Entry 3BEV (X-ray diffraction, 2.10 A resolution); this record covers chains A and C of the 3 polymer chains in the assembly.

Chain A:
Molecule: Major histocompatibility complex class I glycoprotein haplotype B21
Organism: Gallus gallus
Reference sequence: Q95601 (Q95601_CHICK); residues 1-270 here correspond to UniProt positions 22-291 (UniProt number = residue number + 21)
Amino-acid sequence (274 residues; numbered 1 to 274; the number before each row is that of its first residue):
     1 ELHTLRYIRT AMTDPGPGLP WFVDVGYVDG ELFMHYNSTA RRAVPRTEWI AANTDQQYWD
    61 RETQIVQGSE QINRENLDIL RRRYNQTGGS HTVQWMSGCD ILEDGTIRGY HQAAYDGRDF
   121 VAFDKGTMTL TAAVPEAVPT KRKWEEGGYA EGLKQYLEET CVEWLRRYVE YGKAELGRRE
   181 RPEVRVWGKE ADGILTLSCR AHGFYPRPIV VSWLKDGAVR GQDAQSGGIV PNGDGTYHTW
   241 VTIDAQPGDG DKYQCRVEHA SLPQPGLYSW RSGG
Cystine bridges: Cys99-Cys161, Cys199-Cys255
Sequence notes: expression tag (271-274)

Chain C:
Molecule: Hemoglobin subunit alpha-A
Reference sequence: P01994 (HBA_CHICK); residues 1-11 here correspond to UniProt positions 20-30 (UniProt number = residue number + 19)
Amino-acid sequence (11 residues; row label = number of the first residue in the row):
     1 GHAEEYGAET L

Interface between chain A and chain C:
Contacting residue pairs - 46 pairs, chain A then chain C:
  Tyr7(A) - Gly1(C)  hydrogen bond (side chain-backbone)
  Tyr7(A) - His2(C)
  Arg9(A) - Glu9(C)  salt bridge
  Asp24(A) - His2(C)  salt bridge
  Met34(A) - His2(C)
  Arg61(A) - His2(C)
  Arg61(A) - Glu4(C)  salt bridge
  Glu62(A) - Gly1(C)
  Glu62(A) - His2(C)  salt bridge
  Ile65(A) - His2(C)
  Ile65(A) - Ala3(C)
  Ile65(A) - Glu4(C)
  Ile65(A) - Tyr6(C)
  Val66(A) - His2(C)
  Gly68(A) - Tyr6(C)
  Ser69(A) - Tyr6(C)
  Ser69(A) - Glu9(C)  hydrogen bond
  Ile72(A) - Tyr6(C)  hydrophobic
  Ile72(A) - Glu9(C)
  Ile72(A) - Thr10(C)
  Asn73(A) - Glu9(C)  hydrogen bond
  Asn76(A) - Glu9(C)  hydrogen bond (side chain-backbone)
  Asn76(A) - Leu11(C)  hydrogen bond (side chain-backbone)
  Ile79(A) - Leu11(C)
  Leu80(A) - Leu11(C)  hydrophobic
  Arg83(A) - Leu11(C)  hydrogen bond (side chain-backbone)
  Val93(A) - Leu11(C)  hydrophobic
  Trp95(A) - Ala8(C)
  Trp95(A) - Glu9(C)
  Trp95(A) - Leu11(C)  hydrophobic
  His111(A) - Ala8(C)  hydrogen bond (side chain-backbone)
  Phe120(A) - Leu11(C)  hydrophobic
  Val121(A) - Leu11(C)  hydrophobic
  Thr140(A) - Leu11(C)  hydrogen bond (side chain-backbone)
  Lys143(A) - Thr10(C)
  Trp144(A) - Ala8(C)  hydrogen bond (side chain-backbone)
  Trp144(A) - Thr10(C)
  Tyr149(A) - Glu5(C)
  Tyr149(A) - Gly7(C)  hydrogen bond (side chain-backbone)
  Tyr149(A) - Ala8(C)
  Tyr149(A) - Thr10(C)
  Tyr156(A) - Gly1(C)  hydrogen bond (side chain-backbone)
  Tyr156(A) - His2(C)
  Tyr156(A) - Ala3(C)
  Trp164(A) - Gly1(C)
  Tyr168(A) - Gly1(C)  hydrogen bond (side chain-backbone)
Interface residues without a listed pair, chain A (32 interface residues in all): Leu5, Tyr58, Gln64, Ala113
From the paper, about this interface:
  - specific contacts: His2(C)-Asp24(A) (salt bridge), Glu9(C)-Arg9(A)

Overview:
Chain A and chain C form an interface of 32 and 11 residues respectively, with 12 hydrogen bonds and 4 salt
bridges. Polar contacts include Arg9(A)-Glu9(C), Asp24(A)-His2(C) and Arg61(A)-Glu4(C). The paper describes a
salt bridge between His2(C) and Asp24(A); a contact between Glu9(C) and Arg9(A).
Chain A is Major histocompatibility complex class I glycoprotein haplotype B21 (Gallus gallus) and chain C is
Hemoglobin subunit alpha-A; the structure, 11mer Structure of an MHC class I molecule from B21 chickens
illustrate promiscuous peptide binding, was determined by X-ray diffraction together with 3BEW from the same
study.
